5FU7 - chains C and D of the 4 polymer chains in the assembly; structure by X-ray diffraction, 3.10 A resolution.

Chain C:
Name: CCR4-not transcription complex subunit 3
From: Homo sapiens
Notes: fragment: not anchor region and not-box domain, residues 607-748
Reference sequence: O75175 (CNOT3_HUMAN); numbering as in UniProt (aligned over 607-748)
Sequence (148 residues; row label = number of the first residue in the row):
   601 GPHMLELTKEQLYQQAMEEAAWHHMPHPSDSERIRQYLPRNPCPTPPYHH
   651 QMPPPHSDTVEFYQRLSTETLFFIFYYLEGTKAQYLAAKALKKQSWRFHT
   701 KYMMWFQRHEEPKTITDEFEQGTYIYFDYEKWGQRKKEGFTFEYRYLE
Differences from the reference sequence: expression tag (601-606)
Swiss-Prot annotation at these positions:
  - natural variant: Arg-697 (R697Q: In IDDSADF; uncertain significance)

Chain D:
Name: Nanos, isoform B
From: Drosophila melanogaster
Notes: fragment: not module binding region (nbr), residues 116-163
Reference sequence: A0A0B4KGY5 (A0A0B4KGY5_DROME); residue numbers follow UniProt; this construct covers 116-163
Sequence (54 residues; numbered 110 to 163; the number before each row is that of its first residue):
   110 GPHMLESHQQTDEIARSLKIFAQVTTGAAENAAGSMQDVMQEFATNGYAS
   160 DDLG
Disordered / not traced: 110-119, 135-143, 162-163
Differences from the reference sequence: expression tag (110-115)
From the paper describing this entry:
  - mutagenesis - E151A/F152A/N155A, F152E: abolished binding to endogenous Dm CCR4-NOT complex

How chain C and chain D interact:
Contacting residue pairs (30):
  Lys-701(C) / Met-145(D)
  Lys-701(C) / Val-148(D)
  Lys-701(C) / Glu-151(D)  salt bridge
  Tyr-702(C) / Met-145(D)
  Tyr-702(C) / Val-148(D)
  Tyr-702(C) / Glu-151(D)  hydrogen bond
  Tyr-702(C) / Phe-152(D)  hydrophobic
  Tyr-702(C) / Asn-155(D)  hydrogen bond
  Met-703(C) / Met-145(D)  hydrophobic
  Phe-706(C) / Phe-152(D)  hydrophobic
  Tyr-726(C) / Phe-152(D)
  Tyr-729(C) / Met-145(D)
  Tyr-729(C) / Met-149(D)
  Gln-734(C) / Asp-160(D)
  Arg-735(C) / Ala-158(D)
  Arg-735(C) / Ser-159(D)  hydrogen bond (side chain-backbone)
  Arg-735(C) / Asp-160(D)  salt bridge
  Lys-736(C) / Ala-158(D)
  Lys-736(C) / Ser-159(D)  hydrogen bond (backbone-backbone)
  Lys-736(C) / Asp-161(D)  salt bridge
  Lys-737(C) / Phe-152(D)  hydrogen bond (side chain-backbone)
  Lys-737(C) / Asn-155(D)  hydrogen bond (side chain-backbone)
  Lys-737(C) / Gly-156(D)  hydrogen bond (side chain-backbone)
  Lys-737(C) / Tyr-157(D)
  Lys-737(C) / Ala-158(D)
  Glu-738(C) / Gly-156(D)
  Glu-738(C) / Tyr-157(D)  hydrogen bond (backbone-backbone)
  Gly-739(C) / Gly-156(D)
  Phe-740(C) / Asn-155(D)
  Thr-741(C) / Asn-155(D)  hydrogen bond (backbone-side chain)
Also at the interface, not in a pair above, chain C (16 interface residues in all): Met-704, His-709
Also at the interface, not in a pair above, chain D (13 interface residues in all): Ala-153
From the paper, about this interface:
  - residue pairs: Tyr-702(C)/Phe-152(D), Tyr-702(C)/Glu-151(D) (hydrogen bond), Tyr-702(C)/Asn-155(D) (hydrogen bond), Phe-706(C)/Phe-152(D), Tyr-726(C)/Phe-152(D), Lys-737(C)/Phe-152(D) (backbone contact), Lys-737(C)/Gly-156(D) (backbone contact), Phe-740(C)/Phe-152(D)
  - interface residues, chain C: Met-703(C), Met-704(C), Tyr-729(C)
  - hot spots on chain C (mutagenesis) - Y702A: abolished binding to Nanos, isoform B (chain D)
  - interface residues, chain D: Ser-144(D), Met-145(D), Val-148(D), Met-149(D)

Summary:
16 residues of chain C face 13 of chain D across their interface, with 9 hydrogen bonds and 3 salt bridges.
Polar pairs include Lys-701(C)/Glu-151(D), Arg-735(C)/Asp-160(D) and Lys-736(C)/Asp-161(D). The paper
describes contacts between Tyr-702(C) and Phe-152(D), Phe-706(C) and Phe-152(D) and Tyr-726(C) and Phe-152(D)
among others; hydrogen bonds between Tyr-702(C) and Glu-151(D) and Tyr-702(C) and Asn-155(D); backbone
contacts between Lys-737(C) and Phe-152(D) and Lys-737(C) and Gly-156(D). The paper reports that
E151A/F152A/N155A and F152E of chain D abolish binding to endogenous Dm CCR4-NOT complex; interface residues
Met-703(C), Met-704(C) and Ser-144(D) among others.
Here chain C is CCR4-not transcription complex subunit 3 (Homo sapiens) and chain D is Nanos, isoform B
(Drosophila melanogaster). Entry 5FU7 (drosophila nanos NBR peptide bound to the NOT module of the human
CCR4-NOT complex) was determined by X-ray diffraction, deposited together with 5FU6.
